PDB entry 1N2C | X-ray diffraction, 3.00 A resolution | chains A and E of the 8 polymer chains in the assembly

# Chain A
Molecule: Nitrogenase molybdenum-iron protein
Organism: Azotobacter vinelandii
Notes: EC 1.18.6.1; fragment: chains a and c are the alpha chains, chains b and d are the beta chains
UniProtKB: P07328 (NIFD_AZOVI); residues 2-492 here correspond to UniProt positions 1-491 (UniProt number = residue number - 1)
Amino-acid sequence (491 residues; row label = number of the first residue in the row):
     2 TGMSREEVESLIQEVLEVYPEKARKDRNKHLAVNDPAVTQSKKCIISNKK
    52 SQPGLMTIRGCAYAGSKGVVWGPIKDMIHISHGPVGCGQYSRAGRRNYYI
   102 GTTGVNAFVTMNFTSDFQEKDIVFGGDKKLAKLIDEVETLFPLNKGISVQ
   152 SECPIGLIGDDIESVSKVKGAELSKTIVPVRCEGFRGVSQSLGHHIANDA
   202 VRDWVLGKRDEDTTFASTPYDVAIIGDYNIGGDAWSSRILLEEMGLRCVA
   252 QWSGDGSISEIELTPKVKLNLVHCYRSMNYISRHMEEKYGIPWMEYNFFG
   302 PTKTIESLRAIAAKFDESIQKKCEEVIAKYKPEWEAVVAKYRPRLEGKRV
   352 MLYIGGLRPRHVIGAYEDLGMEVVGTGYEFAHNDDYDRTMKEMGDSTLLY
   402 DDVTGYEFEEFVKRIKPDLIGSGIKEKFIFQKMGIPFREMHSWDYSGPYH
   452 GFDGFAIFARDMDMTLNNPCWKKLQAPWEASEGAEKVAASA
Unresolved in the structure: 2-3, 482-492
Bound ions: fe(8)-S(7) cluster Fe: Cys62, Cys88, Cys154 (shared with 4 residues of chain B); fe-mo-s cluster Fe near Cys275 (its only coordinating residue here)
Ligand contacts:
  - fe-mo-s cluster (CFM): Val70, Arg96, His195, Tyr229, Ile231, Cys275, Ser278, Ile355, Gly356, Gly357, Leu358, Arg359, Pro360, Phe381, Met441, His442
  - fe(8)-S(7) cluster (CLF): Cys62, Tyr64, Pro85, Val86, Gly87, Cys88, Tyr91, Glu153, Cys154, Glu184, Gly185, Phe186
  - 3-hydroxy-3-carboxy-adipic acid (HCA): Ala65, Val70, Arg96, Gln191, Ile231, Gly424, Ile425, Lys426, Glu440, His442

# Chain E
Molecule: Nitrogenase iron protein
Organism: Azotobacter vinelandii
Notes: EC 1.18.6.1
UniProtKB: P00459 (NIF1_AZOVI); numbering as in UniProt (aligned over 1-289)
Amino-acid sequence (289 residues; numbered 1 to 289; the number before each row is that of its first residue):
     1 AMRQCAIYGKGGIGKSTTTQNLVAALAEMGKKVMIVGCDPKADSTRLILH
    51 SKAQNTIMEMAAEAGTVEDLELEDVLKAGYGGVKCVESGGPEPGVGCAGR
   101 GVITAINFLEEEGAYEDDLDFVFYDVLGDVVCGGFAMPIRENKAQEIYIV
   151 CSGEMMAMYAANNISKGIVKYANSGSVRLGGLICNSRNTDREDELIIALA
   201 NKLGTQMIHFVPRDNVVQRAEIRRMTVIEYDPKAKQADEYRALARKVVDN
   251 KLLVIPNPITMDELEELLMEFGIMEVEDESIVGKTAEEV
Unresolved in the structure: 275-289
Bound ions: Mg2+: Ser16, Asp39; 4Fe-4S cluster Fe: Cys97, Cys132 (shared with 2 residues of chain F)
Ligand contacts:
  - ADP (adenosine-5'-diphosphate), molecule 1: Lys10, Gly11, Gly12, Ile13, Gly14, Lys15, Ser16, Thr17, Asp43, Asn185, Val211, Pro212, Arg213, Asp214, Val217, Gln218, Glu221, Gln236, Tyr240
  - ADP, molecule 2: Lys10, Glu154, Met155, Met156
  - tetrafluoroaluminate (ALF), molecule 1: Lys10, Gly11, Gly12, Lys15, Ser16, Asp39, Lys41, Asp43, Asp125, Val126, Leu127, Gly128
  - tetrafluoroaluminate (ALF), molecule 2: Lys10, Gly11, Asp129
  - 4Fe-4S cluster (SF4): Cys97, Ala98, Gly99, Val131, Cys132, Phe135

# Interface between chain A and chain E
Contacting residue pairs - 17 pairs, chain A then chain E:
  Glu120(A) with Arg100(E), salt bridge; Thr104(E), hydrogen bond
  Ile123(A) with Gly96(E); Cys97(E), hydrogen bond (backbone-backbone)
  Val124(A) with Met58(E), hydrophobic; Pro91(E); Gly96(E); Cys97(E), hydrogen bond (backbone-backbone); Arg100(E); Gly101(E)
  Phe125(A) with Gly90(E); Pro91(E), hydrophobic; Val95(E); Gly96(E)
  Gly126(A) with Gly96(E)
  Ile159(A) with Gly96(E); Cys97(E), hydrophobic
Also at the interface, not in a pair above, chain A (7 interface residues in all): Lys121
Also at the interface, not in a pair above, chain E (13 interface residues in all): Glu59, Gly65, Val67, Ala98

# Overview
7 residues of chain A and 13 residues of chain E are in contact, with 3 hydrogen bonds and 1 salt bridge.
Among the polar pairs are Glu120(A)-Arg100(E), Glu120(A)-Thr104(E) and Ile123(A)-Cys97(E). Ligands of chain A:
3-hydroxy-3-carboxy-adipic acid, fe-mo-s cluster and fe(8)-S(7) cluster.
Chain A is Nitrogenase molybdenum-iron protein and chain E is Nitrogenase iron protein, both from Azotobacter
vinelandii; the structure, Nitrogenase complex from azotobacter vinelandii stabilized by
ADP-tetrafluoroaluminate, was determined by X-ray diffraction.
